PDB entry 1YF6 | X-ray diffraction, 2.25 A resolution | chains M and H of the 3 polymer chains in the assembly

== Chain M ==
Protein: Reaction center protein M chain
Source organism: Rhodobacter sphaeroides
UniProt: P02953 (RCEM_RHOSH); residue numbers follow UniProt; this construct covers 1-307
Amino-acid sequence (307 residues; numbered 1 to 307; the number before each row is that of its first residue):
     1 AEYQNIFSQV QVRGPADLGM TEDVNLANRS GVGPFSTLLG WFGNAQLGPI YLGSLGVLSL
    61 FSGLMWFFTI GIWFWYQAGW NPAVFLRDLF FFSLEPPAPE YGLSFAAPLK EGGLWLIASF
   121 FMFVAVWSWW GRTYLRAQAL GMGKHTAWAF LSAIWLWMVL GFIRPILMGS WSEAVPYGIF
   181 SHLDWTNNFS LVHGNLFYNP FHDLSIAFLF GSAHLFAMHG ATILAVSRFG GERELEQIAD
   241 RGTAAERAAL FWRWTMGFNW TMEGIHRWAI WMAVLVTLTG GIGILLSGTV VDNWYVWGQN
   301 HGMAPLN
Unresolved in the structure: 302-307
Construct notes: engineered mutation Asp-203 (Gly in P02953), Phe-210 (Tyr in P02953), His-214 (Leu in P02953), Trp-260 (Ala in P02953)
Metal / ion sites: bacteriochlorophyll a Mg site 1 near His-182 (its only coordinating residue here); bacteriochlorophyll a Mg site 2 near His-202 (its only coordinating residue here); bacteriochlorophyll a Mg site 3 near His-214 (its only coordinating residue here); Fe2+: His-219, Glu-234, His-266 (shared with 2 residues of chain L)
Residues lining bound ligands:
  - bacteriochlorophyll a (BCL), molecule 1: Trp-66, Met-122, Val-126, Phe-150, Ala-153, Ile-154, Leu-156, Trp-157, Leu-160, Trp-185, Thr-186, Asn-187, Phe-189, Ser-190, Asn-195, Leu-196, Phe-197, His-202, Ser-205, Ile-206, Leu-209, Phe-210, Val-276, Thr-277, Gly-280, Gly-281, Ile-284
  - bacteriochlorophyll a (BCL), molecule 2: Phe-67, Leu-89, Phe-90, Met-122, Trp-157, Leu-160, Val-175, Ile-179, His-182, Leu-183, Trp-185, Thr-186
  - bacteriochlorophyll a (BCL), molecule 3: Thr-186, Phe-197, Leu-209, Phe-210, Met-256
  - bacteriochlorophyll a (BCL), molecule 4: Phe-197, Asp-203, Ile-206, Ala-207, Phe-210, Gly-211, His-214, Met-272
  - bacteriochlorophyll a (BCL), molecule 5: Phe-210, Ala-213, His-214, Ala-217, Met-218, Trp-252, Thr-255, Met-256, Phe-258
  - bacteriopheophytin a (BPH): Ser-59, Leu-60, Gly-63, Leu-64, Ala-125, Val-126, Trp-129, Thr-133, Thr-146, Ala-149, Phe-150, Ala-153, Ala-273, Val-274, Thr-277
  - spheroidene (SPO): Trp-66, Phe-67, Phe-68, Ile-70, Gly-71, Phe-74, Trp-75, Phe-85, Leu-89, Phe-105, Trp-115, Leu-116, Ser-119, Phe-120, Met-122, Phe-123, Trp-157, Met-158, Leu-160, Gly-161, Phe-162, Trp-171, Val-175, Pro-176, Tyr-177, Gly-178, Ile-179, His-182
  - ubiquinone-10 (U10), molecule 1: Leu-86, Leu-89, Phe-90
  - ubiquinone-10 (U10), molecule 2: Leu-215, Met-218, Phe-258, Asn-259, Trp-260, Ile-265, Trp-268, Met-272

== Chain H ==
Protein: Reaction center protein H chain
Source organism: Rhodobacter sphaeroides
UniProt: P11846 (RCEH_RHOSH); residues 1-260 here = UniProt positions 1-260
Amino-acid sequence (260 residues; numbered 1 to 260; the number before each row is that of its first residue):
     1 MVGVTAFGNF DLASLAIYSF WIFLAGLIYY LQTENMREGY PLENEDGTPA ANQGPFPLPK
    61 PKTFILPHGR GTLTVPGPES EDRPIALART AVSEGFPHAP TGDPMKDGVG PASWVARRDL
   121 PELDGHGHNK IKPMKAAAGF HVSAGKNPIG LPVRGCDLEI AGKVVDIWVD IPEQMARFLE
   181 VELKDGSTRL LPMQMVKVQS NRVHVNALSS DLFAGIPTIK SPTEVTLLEE DKICGYVAGG
   241 LMYAAPKRKS VVAAMLAEYA
Unresolved in the structure: 1-10, 249-260

== Chain M / chain H interface ==
Contacting residue pairs (116; chain M residue first):
  Glu-2(M) / Asn-206(H)
  Glu-2(M) / Leu-241(H)
  Tyr-3(M) / Gln-194(H)
  Tyr-3(M) / Val-196(H)
  Asn-5(M) / Gln-194(H)
  Gln-9(M) / Gly-145(H)
  Gln-9(M) / Val-196(H)
  Gln-9(M) / Lys-197(H)
  Gln-9(M) / Val-198(H)
  Val-10(M) / Val-142(H)  hydrophobic
  Val-10(M) / Ala-144(H)
  Val-10(M) / Met-193(H)  hydrophobic
  Gln-11(M) / Val-142(H)
  Gln-11(M) / Ser-143(H)  hydrogen bond (backbone-backbone)
  Gln-11(M) / Ala-144(H)  hydrogen bond (backbone-backbone)
  Val-12(M) / His-141(H)
  Val-12(M) / Ser-143(H)
  Val-12(M) / Val-169(H)  hydrophobic
  Val-12(M) / Gln-174(H)
  Val-12(M) / Met-175(H)
  Val-12(M) / Ala-176(H)
  Arg-13(M) / Gly-139(H)
  Arg-13(M) / Phe-140(H)
  Arg-13(M) / His-141(H)  hydrogen bond (backbone-backbone)
  Arg-13(M) / Ser-143(H)
  Arg-13(M) / Gln-174(H)
  Gly-14(M) / Gly-139(H)
  Gly-14(M) / Phe-140(H)
  Gly-14(M) / Gln-174(H)  hydrogen bond (backbone-side chain)
  Pro-15(M) / Ala-138(H)
  Pro-15(M) / Phe-140(H)
  Pro-15(M) / Gln-174(H)  hydrogen bond (backbone-side chain)
  Asp-17(M) / Pro-172(H)
  Met-20(M) / Gly-125(H)
  Thr-37(M) / Ala-144(H)
  Trp-41(M) / Ala-144(H)  hydrophobic
  Trp-41(M) / Gly-145(H)
  Asn-44(M) / Glu-173(H)
  Pro-200(M) / Ile-17(H)  hydrophobic
  Phe-201(M) / Ala-16(H)
  Phe-201(M) / Ile-17(H)
  Phe-201(M) / Phe-20(H)  hydrophobic
  Leu-204(M) / Ile-17(H)  hydrophobic
  Leu-204(M) / Phe-20(H)  hydrophobic
  Leu-204(M) / Trp-21(H)  hydrophobic
  Ser-227(M) / Gln-194(H)  hydrogen bond (backbone-side chain)
  Arg-228(M) / Gln-194(H)
  Arg-228(M) / Met-195(H)
  Arg-228(M) / Cys-234(H)  hydrogen bond (backbone-side chain)
  Arg-228(M) / Leu-241(H)
  Phe-229(M) / Cys-234(H)
  Phe-229(M) / Ala-238(H)  hydrophobic
  Glu-232(M) / Arg-177(H)  salt bridge
  Arg-233(M) / Glu-122(H)  salt bridge
  Arg-233(M) / Ile-131(H)
  Arg-233(M) / Arg-177(H)
  Arg-233(M) / Leu-227(H)
  Arg-233(M) / Glu-230(H)  salt bridge
  Glu-236(M) / Arg-117(H)  hydrogen bond (backbone-side chain)
  Glu-236(M) / Glu-122(H)
  Glu-236(M) / Leu-227(H)
  Gln-237(M) / Arg-117(H)
  Ile-238(M) / Glu-38(H)
  Ile-238(M) / Phe-64(H)  hydrophobic
  Ile-238(M) / Leu-73(H)
  Ala-239(M) / Leu-66(H)  hydrophobic
  Ala-239(M) / Leu-73(H)
  Asp-240(M) / Arg-117(H)  salt bridge
  Asp-240(M) / Arg-118(H)  hydrogen bond (side chain-backbone)
  Asp-240(M) / Leu-227(H)
  Arg-241(M) / Glu-38(H)  salt bridge
  Arg-241(M) / Glu-79(H)  salt bridge
  Arg-241(M) / Val-115(H)
  Arg-241(M) / Arg-117(H)
  Gly-242(M) / Val-115(H)
  Gly-242(M) / Arg-117(H)
  Gly-242(M) / Asp-231(H)
  Thr-243(M) / Ser-113(H)
  Thr-243(M) / Val-115(H)
  Thr-243(M) / Asp-231(H)  hydrogen bond (backbone-side chain)
  Glu-246(M) / Val-115(H)
  Arg-247(M) / Pro-111(H)  hydrogen bond (side chain-backbone)
  Arg-247(M) / Ser-113(H)  hydrogen bond (side chain-backbone)
  Arg-247(M) / Gly-235(H)
  Asn-259(M) / Gln-32(H)
  Asn-259(M) / Asn-35(H)
  Asn-259(M) / Met-36(H)
  Asn-259(M) / Tyr-40(H)  hydrogen bond
  Trp-260(M) / Asn-35(H)
  Thr-261(M) / Glu-34(H)
  Thr-261(M) / Asn-35(H)  hydrogen bond (backbone-side chain)
  Thr-261(M) / Glu-38(H)
  Glu-263(M) / Lys-62(H)  salt bridge
  Glu-263(M) / Phe-64(H)
  Gly-264(M) / Asn-35(H)
  Ile-265(M) / Asn-35(H)  hydrogen bond (backbone-side chain)
  Arg-267(M) / Tyr-30(H)  hydrogen bond
  Arg-267(M) / Leu-31(H)
  Arg-267(M) / Glu-34(H)  salt bridge
  Arg-267(M) / Lys-62(H)
  Trp-268(M) / Leu-31(H)  hydrophobic
  Trp-268(M) / Gln-32(H)
  Trp-268(M) / Asn-35(H)
  Trp-271(M) / Phe-23(H)  hydrophobic
  Trp-271(M) / Leu-27(H)
  Leu-275(M) / Phe-20(H)  hydrophobic
  Leu-275(M) / Leu-27(H)  hydrophobic
  Thr-279(M) / Phe-20(H)
  Val-290(M) / Asp-11(H)
  Val-290(M) / Leu-12(H)  hydrophobic
  Val-291(M) / Ala-13(H)  hydrophobic
  Trp-297(M) / Asp-11(H)  hydrogen bond
  Trp-297(M) / Ala-13(H)
  Trp-297(M) / Ser-14(H)
  His-301(M) / Asp-11(H)  salt bridge
  His-301(M) / Ser-14(H)
Other interface residues (no listed pair), chain M (53 interface residues in all): Ala-1, Phe-208, Arg-253, Leu-286, Trp-294
Other interface residues (no listed pair), chain H (74 interface residues in all): Leu-24, Arg-37, Gly-39, Leu-42, Phe-56, Gly-110, Ala-112, Trp-114, His-126, Lys-130, Met-134, Lys-146, Pro-148, Pro-192

== Summary ==
Chain M and chain H form an interface of 53 and 74 residues respectively, with 17 hydrogen bonds and 9 salt
bridges. Polar contacts include Glu-232(M)/Arg-177(H), Arg-233(M)/Glu-122(H) and Arg-233(M)/Glu-230(H).
Ligands of chain M: 5 copies of bacteriochlorophyll a, bacteriopheophytin a, ubiquinone-10 and spheroidene.
Here chain M is Reaction center protein M chain and chain H is Reaction center protein H chain, both from
Rhodobacter sphaeroides. Entry 1YF6 (Structure of a quintuple mutant of photosynthetic reaction center from
rhodobacter sphaeroides) was determined by X-ray diffraction.
